Entry 8DA5 (X-ray diffraction, 1.00 A resolution); this record covers chains A and B.

# Chain A
Protein: Immunoglobulin G-binding protein A
Source organism: Staphylococcus aureus
UniProtKB: P38507 (SPA_STAAU); residues 1-58 here correspond to UniProt positions 212-269 (UniProt number = residue number + 211)
Amino-acid sequence (67 residues; numbered 0 to 66; the number before each row is that of its first residue; numbering starts at 0):
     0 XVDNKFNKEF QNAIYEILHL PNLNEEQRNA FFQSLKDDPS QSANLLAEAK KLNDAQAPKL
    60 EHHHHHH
Disordered / not traced: 59-66
Sequence notes: expression tag (0, 59-66); conflict Val1 (Ala212 in P38507); engineered mutation Phe9 (Gln220 in P38507), Ile13 (Phe224 in P38507), Ala29 (Gly240 in P38507), Phe31 (Ile242 in P38507)
Modified positions: LAL (n,N-dimethyl-L-alanine) at position 0; Lys35 (N-dimethyl-lysine; MLY)

# Chain B
Protein: affibody LL1.FIVM
Source organism: synthetic construct
Notes: antibody fragment or engineered binder
Amino-acid sequence (67 residues; numbered 0 to 66; the number before each row is that of its first residue; numbering starts at 0):
     0 AVDNKFNKEF SVAGREIITL PNLNDPQKKA FVMSLWDDPS QSANLLAEAK KLNDAQAPKL
    60 EHHHHHH
Disordered / not traced: 59-66
Modified positions: Lys4, Lys27, Lys28, Lys50 (N-dimethyl-lysine; MLY)

# How chain A and chain B interact
Pairs across the interface (30; chain A residue first):
  Phe9(A) with Trp35(B)
  Gln10(A) with Met32(B)
  Asn11(A) with Lys28(B)
  Ile13(A) with Phe9(B), hydrophobic; Val31(B), hydrophobic; Met32(B), hydrophobic; Trp35(B)
  Tyr14(A) with Ile17(B), hydrophobic; Asp24(B), hydrogen bond; Lys27(B); Lys28(B)
  Leu17(A) with Gly13(B); Arg14(B), hydrogen bond (backbone-side chain); Ile17(B); Val31(B), hydrophobic
  His18(A) with Arg14(B), hydrogen bond (backbone-side chain); Ile17(B)
  Glu25(A) with Asp2(B)
  Asn28(A) with Val1(B); Asp2(B), hydrogen bond; Asn6(B); Lys7(B); Ser10(B), hydrogen bond
  Ala29(A) with Val1(B), hydrophobic
  Phe31(A) with Phe9(B), hydrophobic; Ser10(B); Trp35(B)
  Gln32(A) with Val1(B); Asn6(B), hydrogen bond
  Lys35(A) with Trp35(B)
Interface residues without a listed pair, chain A (18 interface residues in all): Glu15, Leu19, Glu24, Arg27, Leu34
Interface residues without a listed pair, chain B (16 interface residues in all): Asn3

# In short
The interface between chain A and chain B involves 18 residues on one side and 16 on the other; the contacts
include 6 hydrogen bonds. Polar pairs include Tyr14(A)-Asp24(B), Leu17(A)-Arg14(B) and His18(A)-Arg14(B).
Here chain A is Immunoglobulin G-binding protein A (Staphylococcus aureus) and chain B is affibody LL1.FIVM
(synthetic construct). Entry 8DA5 (Coevolved affibody-Z domain pair LL1.c4) was determined by X-ray
diffraction together with 8DA3, 8DA4, 8DA6, 8DA7, 8DA8, 8DA9 and 3 further entries from the same study.
